5XM0 - chains D and J of the 10 polymer chains in the assembly; structure by X-ray diffraction, 2.87 A resolution.

Chain D:
Name: Histone H2B type 3-A
Source organism: Mus musculus
UniProt: Q9D2U9 (H2B3A_MOUSE); residues 0-125 here correspond to UniProt positions 1-126 (UniProt number = residue number + 1)
Amino-acid sequence (129 residues; numbered -3 to 125; the number before each row is that of its first residue; numbers below 1 keep their minus sign (Gly-3 is residue -3)):
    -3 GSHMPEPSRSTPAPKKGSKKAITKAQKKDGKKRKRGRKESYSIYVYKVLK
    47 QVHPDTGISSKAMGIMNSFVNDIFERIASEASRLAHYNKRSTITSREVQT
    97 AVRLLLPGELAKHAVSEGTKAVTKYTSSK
Unresolved in the structure: -3 to 30, 125
Differences from the reference sequence: expression tag (-3 to -1)
UniProt features mapped onto this chain:
  - modified residue: Pro1 (N-acetylproline), Glu2 (ADP-ribosyl glutamic acid), Ser6 (ADP-ribosylserine), Lys11 (N6-(beta-hydroxybutyryl)lysine), Lys12 (N6-(2-hydroxyisobutyryl)lysine), Ser14 (Phosphoserine), Lys15 (N6-acetyllysine), Lys16 (N6-acetyllysine), Lys20 (N6-(2-hydroxyisobutyryl)lysine), Lys23 (N6-(2-hydroxyisobutyryl)lysine), Lys24 (N6-(2-hydroxyisobutyryl)lysine), Lys34 (N6-(2-hydroxyisobutyryl)lysine), Glu35 (PolyADP-ribosyl glutamic acid), Ser36 (Phosphoserine), Lys43 (N6-(2-hydroxyisobutyryl)lysine), Lys46 (N6-(2-hydroxyisobutyryl)lysine), Lys57 (N6,N6-dimethyllysine), Arg79 (Dimethylated arginine), Lys85 (N6,N6,N6-trimethyllysine), Arg86 (Omega-N-methylarginine) and 5 more in UniProt
  - glycosylation: Ser112 (O-linked (GlcNAc) serine)
  - cross-link (Glycyl lysine isopeptide (Lys-Gly)): Lys20 (interchain with G-Cter in SUMO2), Lys34 (interchain with G-Cter in ubiquitin), Lys120 (interchain with G-Cter in ubiquitin)

Chain J:
Molecule: 146-nt DNA strand
Source organism: Homo sapiens
Sequence (146 nucleotides; numbered 147 to 292; the number before each row is that of its first residue):
   147 ATCAATATCCACCTGCAGATTCTACCAAAAGTGTATTTGGAAACTGCTCC
   197 ATCAAAAGGCATGTTCAGCTGAATTCAGCTGAACATGCCTTTTGATGGAG
   247 CAGTTTCCAAATACACTTTTGGTAGAATCTGCAGGTGGATATTGAT

Chain D / chain J interface:
Pairs across the interface (10):
  Arg31(D) - DG192(J)  phosphate contact
  Arg31(D) - DC193(J)  salt bridge to the phosphate
  Arg33(D) - DT269(J)  phosphate contact
  Arg33(D) - DA270(J)  phosphate contact
  Lys34(D) - DT269(J)  phosphate contact
  Lys34(D) - DA270(J)  hydrogen bond to the phosphate
  Glu35(D) - DT269(J)  phosphate contact
  Ser36(D) - DT269(J)  hydrogen bond to the phosphate
  Ile39(D) - DG268(J)  phosphate contact
  Tyr40(D) - DG268(J)  hydrogen bond to the phosphate
Interface residues without a listed pair, chain J (6 interface residues in all): DG267

Overview:
7 residues of chain D face 6 of chain J across their interface; the contacts include 3 hydrogen bonds and 1
salt bridge. Polar contacts include Lys34(D)-DA270(J), Ser36(D)-DT269(J) and Tyr40(D)-DG268(J).
Chain D is Histone H2B type 3-A (Mus musculus) and chain J is a 146-nt DNA strand (Homo sapiens); the
structure, The mouse nucleosome structure containing H2A, H2B type3-A, H3.3, and H4, was determined by X-ray
diffraction, deposited together with 5XM1.
